Entry 6V6W (X-ray diffraction, 6.50 A resolution (low resolution: residue-level contacts below are approximate; hydrogen-bond / salt-bridge calls are withheld)); this record covers chains G and T of the 6 polymer chains in the assembly.

== Chain G ==
Molecule: Envelope glycoprotein gp120
From: Human immunodeficiency virus 1
Reference sequence: Q2N0S6 (Q2N0S6_9HIV1); the construct lacks a stretch of the UniProt sequence and is renumbered around it, so the offset changes along the chain: 31-140 = UniProt 30-139; 149-185 = UniProt 140-176; 188-309 = UniProt 187-308; 312-321 = UniProt 309-318; 2 more segments
Amino-acid sequence (485 residues; row label = number of the first residue in the row; note: 13 numbers in that range are skipped by the numbering (no residue carries them; nothing is unmodelled there); a row labelled like 185A-185J holds insertion residues (185A, then the next letters in order)):
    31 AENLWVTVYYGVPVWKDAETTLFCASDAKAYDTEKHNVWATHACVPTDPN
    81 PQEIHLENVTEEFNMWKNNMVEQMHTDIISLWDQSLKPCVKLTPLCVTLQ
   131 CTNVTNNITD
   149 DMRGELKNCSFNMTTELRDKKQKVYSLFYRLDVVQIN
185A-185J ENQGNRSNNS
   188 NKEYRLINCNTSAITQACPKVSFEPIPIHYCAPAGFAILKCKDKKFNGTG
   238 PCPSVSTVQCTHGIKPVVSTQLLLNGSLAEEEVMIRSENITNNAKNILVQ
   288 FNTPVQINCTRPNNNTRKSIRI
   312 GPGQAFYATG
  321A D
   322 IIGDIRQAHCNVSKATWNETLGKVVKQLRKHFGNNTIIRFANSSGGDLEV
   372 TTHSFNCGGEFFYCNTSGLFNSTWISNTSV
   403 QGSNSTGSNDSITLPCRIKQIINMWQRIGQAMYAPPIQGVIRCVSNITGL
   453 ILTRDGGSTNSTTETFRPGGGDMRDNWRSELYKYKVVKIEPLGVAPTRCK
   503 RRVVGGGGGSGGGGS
Disordered / not traced: 31-32, 185A-185J, 403-409, 505-517
Differences from the reference sequence: conflict Asp62 (Glu61 in Q2N0S6), Asn332 (Thr330 in Q2N0S6), Cys501 (Ala498 in Q2N0S6); expression tag (507-517)
Cystine bridges: Cys54-Cys74, Cys119-Cys205, Cys126-Cys196, Cys131-Cys157, Cys218-Cys247, Cys228-Cys239, Cys296-Cys331, Cys378-Cys445, Cys385-Cys418
Covalent attachments: glycan linked to Asn88, Asn332; N-acetylglucosamine (NAG) linked to Asn133, Asn137, Asn156, Asn234, Asn262, Asn295, Asn301, Asn339, Asn363, Asn448
From the paper describing this entry:
  - mutagenesis - N301A: decreased binding to 438-B11
  - mutagenesis - N137A, N156A, N295A: unchanged binding to 438-B11

== Chain T ==
Molecule: Envelope glycoprotein gp41
From: Human immunodeficiency virus 1
Reference sequence: Q2N0S9 (Q2N0S9_9HIV1); residues 512-664 here correspond to UniProt positions 511-663 (UniProt number = residue number - 1)
Amino-acid sequence (140 residues; numbered 512 to 664 plus 8 insertion-coded residues; 21 numbers in that range are skipped by the numbering (no residue carries them; nothing is unmodelled there); the number before each row is that of its first residue; a row labelled like 547A-547H holds insertion residues (547A, then the next letters in order)):
   512 AVGIGAVFLGFLGAAGSTMGAASMTLTVQARNLLSG
547A-547H NPDWLPDM
   569 TVWGIKQLQARVLAVERYLRDQQLLGIWGCSGKLICCTNVPWNSSWSNRN
   619 LSEIWDNMTWLQWDKEISNYTQIIYGLLEESQNQQEKNEQDLLALD
Disordered / not traced: 512-517
Differences from the reference sequence: conflict Asn547A (Ala560 in Q2N0S9), Pro547B (Gln561 in Q2N0S9), Asp547C (Gln562 in Q2N0S9), Trp547D (His563 in Q2N0S9), Pro547F (Leu565 in Q2N0S9), Asp547G (Lys566 in Q2N0S9), Met547H (Leu567 in Q2N0S9), Cys605 (Thr604 in Q2N0S9)
Cystine bridges: Cys598-Cys604
Covalent attachments: N-acetylglucosamine (NAG) linked to Asn611, Asn618, Asn625

== How chain G and chain T interact ==
Contacting residue pairs (90; chain G residue first):
  Leu34(G) - Trp610(T)
  Trp35(G) - Val608(T)
  Trp35(G) - Pro609(T)
  Val36(G) - Thr606(T)
  Val36(G) - Val608(T)
  Val36(G) - Trp610(T)
  Val36(G) - Leu646(T)
  Thr37(G) - Cys604(T)
  Thr37(G) - Cys605(T)
  Val38(G) - Trp596(T)
  Val38(G) - Cys598(T)
  Val38(G) - Ile603(T)
  Val38(G) - Cys604(T)
  Tyr39(G) - Leu537(T)
  Tyr39(G) - Ile603(T)
  Tyr39(G) - Trp623(T)
  Tyr39(G) - Trp628(T)
  Tyr40(G) - Leu537(T)
  Tyr40(G) - Tyr586(T)
  Tyr40(G) - Gln590(T)
  Gly41(G) - Thr536(T)
  Gly41(G) - Leu537(T)
  Gly41(G) - Gln540(T)
  Val42(G) - Leu537(T)
  Val42(G) - Trp628(T)
  Pro43(G) - Leu523(T)
  Pro43(G) - Ala525(T)
  Pro43(G) - Ala526(T)
  Pro43(G) - Ala533(T)
  Pro43(G) - Gln540(T)
  Pro43(G) - Leu629(T)
  Val44(G) - Trp628(T)
  Val44(G) - Leu629(T)
  Trp45(G) - Leu523(T)
  Trp45(G) - Ala526(T)
  Lys46(G) - Asp632(T)
  Thr51(G) - Lys574(T)
  Thr51(G) - Gln575(T)
  Thr51(G) - Ala578(T)
  Phe53(G) - Gly547(T)
  Phe53(G) - Pro547B(T)
  Phe53(G) - Gln575(T)
  His72(G) - Met547H(T)
  Ala73(G) - Trp547D(T)
  Ala73(G) - Pro547F(T)
  Ala73(G) - Met547H(T)
  Val75(G) - Asp547C(T)
  Ile84(G) - Leu520(T)
  Ile84(G) - Phe522(T)
  Leu86(G) - Phe522(T)
  Leu86(G) - Leu523(T)
  Asn88(G) - Gly527(T)
  Val89(G) - Ala526(T)
  Val89(G) - Gly527(T)
  Asp107(G) - Trp571(T)
  Ser110(G) - Trp571(T)
  Leu111(G) - Trp571(T)
  Gln114(G) - Thr569(T)
  Ala221(G) - Leu544(T)
  Ala221(G) - Leu545(T)
  Ala221(G) - Gly547(T)
  Ala221(G) - Ala582(T)
  Gly222(G) - Leu544(T)
  Thr244(G) - Phe522(T)
  Gln246(G) - Asn543(T)
  Lys490(G) - Arg585(T)
  Ile491(G) - Leu523(T)
  Pro493(G) - Leu544(T)
  Gly495(G) - Trp628(T)
  Val496(G) - Trp628(T)
  Val496(G) - Trp631(T)
  Ala497(G) - Met530(T)
  Ala497(G) - Trp623(T)
  Ala497(G) - Trp631(T)
  Pro498(G) - Trp610(T)
  Pro498(G) - Leu619(T)
  Pro498(G) - Ile622(T)
  Pro498(G) - Trp623(T)
  Pro498(G) - Trp631(T)
  Thr499(G) - Trp623(T)
  Arg500(G) - Leu619(T)
  Cys501(G) - Cys605(T)  disulfide
  Lys502(G) - Asn607(T)
  Arg503(G) - Gly597(T)
  Arg503(G) - Cys598(T)
  Arg503(G) - Cys604(T)
  Arg503(G) - Cys605(T)
  Arg503(G) - Thr606(T)
  Arg503(G) - Asn607(T)
  Arg504(G) - Glu654(T)
Interface residues without a listed pair, chain G (48 interface residues in all): Leu52, His85, Glu87, Ala224, Leu494
Interface residues without a listed pair, chain T (60 interface residues in all): Gly521, Gly524, Ser534, Ala541, Ser546, Val570, Leu593, Lys601, Leu602, Tyr643, Gln650
Cross-chain cystine bridges: Cys501(G)-Cys605(T)

== Summary ==
48 residues of chain G face 60 of chain T across their interface; the contacts include 1 disulfide bond.
Covalently linked N-acetylglucosamine: at Asn88(G), Asn133(G), Asn137(G), Asn156(G), Asn234(G) and Asn262(G)
and 6 more. The paper reports that N301A of chain G reduces binding to 438-B11; N137A, N156A and N295A of
chain G leave binding to 438-B11 unchanged.
Here chain G is Envelope glycoprotein gp120 and chain T is Envelope glycoprotein gp41, both from Human
immunodeficiency virus 1. Entry 6V6W (Crystal structure of antibody 438-B11 DSS mutant (Cys98A-100aA) in
complex with an uncleaved prefusion optimized (UFO) ...) was determined by X-ray diffraction together with
6UTK, 6UUH, 6UUL and 6UUM from the same study.
